Entry 3OJU (X-ray diffraction, 2.00 A resolution); this record covers chains A and B of the 3 polymer chains in the assembly.

== Chain A ==
Name: DNA polymerase I, thermostable
Organism: Thermus aquaticus
Notes: EC 2.7.7.7
UniProt: P19821 (DPO1_THEAQ); residue numbers follow UniProt; this construct covers 293-832
Chain sequence (540 residues; numbered 293 to 832; the number before each row is that of its first residue):
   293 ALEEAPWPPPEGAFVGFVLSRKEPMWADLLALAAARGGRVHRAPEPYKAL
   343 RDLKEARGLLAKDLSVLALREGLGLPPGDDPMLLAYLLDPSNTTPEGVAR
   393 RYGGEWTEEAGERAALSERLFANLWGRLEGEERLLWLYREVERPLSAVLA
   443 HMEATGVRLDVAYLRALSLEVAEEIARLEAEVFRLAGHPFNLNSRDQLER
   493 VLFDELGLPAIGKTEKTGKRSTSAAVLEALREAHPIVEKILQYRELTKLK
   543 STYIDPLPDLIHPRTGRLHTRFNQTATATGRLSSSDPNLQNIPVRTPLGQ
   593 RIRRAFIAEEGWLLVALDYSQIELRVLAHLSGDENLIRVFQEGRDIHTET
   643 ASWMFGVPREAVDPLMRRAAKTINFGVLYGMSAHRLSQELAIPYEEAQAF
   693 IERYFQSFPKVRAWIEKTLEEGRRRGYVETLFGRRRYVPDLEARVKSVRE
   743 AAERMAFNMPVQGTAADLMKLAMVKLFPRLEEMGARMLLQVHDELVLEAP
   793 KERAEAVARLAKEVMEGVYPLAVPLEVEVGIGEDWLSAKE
Not modelled in the structure: 293
Bound ions: Mg2+ site 1: Asp-610, Tyr-611, Asp-785 (together with SSJ); Mg2+ site 2 near Asp-610 (its only coordinating residue here)
Ligand contacts: SSJ (2'-deoxy-5-[(1-hydroxy-2,2,5,5-tetramethyl-2,5-dihydro-1H-pyrrol-3-yl)ethynyl]uridine 5'-(tetrahydrogen triphosphate)): Arg-573, Val-586, Arg-587, Asp-610, Tyr-611, Ser-612, Gln-613, Ile-614, Glu-615, His-639, Arg-659, Arg-660, Lys-663, Thr-664, Phe-667, Tyr-671, Asp-785
From the paper describing this entry:
  - conformationally variable residues (side-chain flip): Arg-660

== Chain B ==
Molecule: 12-nt DNA strand
Sequence (12 nucleotides; row label = number of the first residue in the row):
   101 GACCACGGCGCC
Modified positions: DOC (2',3'-dideoxycytidine-5'-monophosphate) at position 112

== Interface between chain A and chain B ==
Residue-residue contacts (37; chain A residue first):
  Arg-487(A) with DG107(B), hydrogen bond to the phosphate; DG108(B), salt bridge to the phosphate
  Thr-506(A) with DG107(B), hydrogen bond to the phosphate; DG108(B), phosphate contact
  Glu-507(A) with DG107(B), phosphate contact
  Lys-508(A) with DC106(B), phosphate contact; DG107(B), hydrogen bond to the phosphate
  Thr-509(A) with DC106(B), phosphate contact; DG107(B), hydrogen bond to the phosphate
  Ser-513(A) with DG108(B), hydrogen bond to the phosphate
  Thr-514(A) with DG108(B), hydrogen bond to the phosphate
  Ser-515(A) with DG108(B), phosphate contact; DC109(B), phosphate contact
  Ala-516(A) with DC109(B), hydrogen bond to the phosphate
  Arg-536(A) with DG108(B), hydrogen bond to the phosphate; DC109(B), salt bridge to the phosphate
  Lys-540(A) with DG108(B), base contact; DC109(B), hydrogen bond to the base; DG110(B), sugar contact
  Leu-541(A) with DG110(B), sugar contact
  Tyr-545(A) with DG110(B), hydrogen bond to the sugar
  Arg-573(A) with DOC_112(B), hydrogen bond to the base
  Gln-582(A) with DC111(B), sugar contact
  Asn-583(A) with DG110(B), hydrogen bond to the base; DC111(B), sugar contact
  Ile-584(A) with DC111(B), sugar contact
  Pro-585(A) with DG110(B), phosphate contact; DC111(B), sugar contact
  Val-586(A) with DC111(B), hydrogen bond to the phosphate; DOC_112(B), phosphate contact
  Arg-587(A) with DG110(B), salt bridge to the phosphate; DC111(B), salt bridge to the phosphate
  Arg-595(A) with DC111(B), phosphate contact; DOC_112(B), salt bridge to the phosphate
  Val-783(A) with DOC_112(B), sugar contact
  His-784(A) with DOC_112(B), sugar contact
  Asp-785(A) with DOC_112(B), sugar contact
Interface residues without a listed pair, chain A (28 interface residues in all): Gly-510, Asn-580, Glu-786, Lys-831

== In short ==
28 residues of chain A face 7 of chain B across their interface; the contacts include 13 hydrogen bonds and 5
salt bridges. Polar contacts include Lys-540(A)/DC109(B), Arg-573(A)/DOC_112(B) and Asn-583(A)/DG110(B).
Ligands of chain A: compound SSJ. The Mg2+ site 1 is built by Asp-610(A), Tyr-611(A) and Asp-785(A). The paper
reports conformational variability at Arg-660(A).
Here chain A is DNA polymerase I, thermostable (Thermus aquaticus) and chain B is a 12-nt DNA strand. Entry
3OJU (Snapshot of the large fragment of DNA polymerase I from Thermus Aquaticus processing c5 modified
thymidies) was determined by X-ray diffraction together with 3OJS from the same study.
